PDB entry 7E4I | electron microscopy, 3.05 A resolution | chains A and D of the 6 polymer chains in the assembly

Chain A:
Name: Sorting assembly machinery 50 kDa subunit
From: Saccharomyces cerevisiae S288c
UniProt: P53969 (SAM50_YEAST); numbering as in UniProt (aligned over 2-484)
Chain sequence (485 residues; row label = number of the first residue in the row; numbering starts at 0):
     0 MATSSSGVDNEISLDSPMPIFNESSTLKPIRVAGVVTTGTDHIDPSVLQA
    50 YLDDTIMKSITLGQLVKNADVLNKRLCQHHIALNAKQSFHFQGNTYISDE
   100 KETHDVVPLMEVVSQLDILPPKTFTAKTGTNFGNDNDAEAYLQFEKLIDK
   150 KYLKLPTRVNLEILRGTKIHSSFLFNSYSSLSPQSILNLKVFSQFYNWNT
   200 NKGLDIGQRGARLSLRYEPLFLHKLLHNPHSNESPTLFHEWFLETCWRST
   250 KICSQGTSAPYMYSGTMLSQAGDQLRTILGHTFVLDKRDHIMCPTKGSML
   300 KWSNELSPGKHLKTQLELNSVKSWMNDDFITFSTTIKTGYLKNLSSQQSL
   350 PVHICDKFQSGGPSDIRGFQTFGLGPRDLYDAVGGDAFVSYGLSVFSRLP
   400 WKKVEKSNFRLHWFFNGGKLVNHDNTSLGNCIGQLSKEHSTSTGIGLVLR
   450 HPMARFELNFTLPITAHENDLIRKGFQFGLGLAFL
Disordered / not traced: 0-24, 92-107, 226-230
Differences from the reference sequence: initiating methionine (0); expression tag (1)

Chain D:
Name: Mitochondrial import receptor subunit TOM40
From: Saccharomyces cerevisiae S288c
UniProt: P23644 (TOM40_YEAST); numbering as in UniProt (aligned over 2-387)
Chain sequence (406 residues; numbered 0 to 405; the number before each row is that of its first residue; numbering starts at 0):
     0 MASAPTPLAEASQIPTIPALSPLTAKQSKGNFFSSNPISSFVVDTYKQLH
    50 SHRQSLELVNPGTVENLNKEVSRDVFLSQYFFTGLRADLNKAFSMNPAFQ
   100 TSHTFSIGSQALPKYAFSALFANDNLFAQGNIDNDLSVSGRLNYGWDKKN
   150 ISKVNLQISDGQPTMCQLEQDYQASDFSVNVKTLNPSFSEKGEFTGVAVA
   200 SFLQSVTPQLALGLETLYSRTDGSAPGDAGVSYLTRYVSKKQDWIFSGQL
   250 QANGALIASLWRKVAQNVEAGIETTLQAGMVPITDPLMGTPIGIQPTVEG
   300 STTIGAKYEYRQSVYRGTLDSNGKVACFLERKVLPTLSVLFCGEIDHFKN
   350 DTKIGCGLQFETAGNQELLMLQQGLDADGNPLQALPQLLESAGKPIPNPL
   400 LGLDST
Disordered / not traced: 0-48, 277-294, 374-405
Differences from the reference sequence: initiating methionine (0); expression tag (1, 388-405)

Chain A / chain D interface:
Pairs across the interface - 10 pairs, chain A then chain D:
  Thr127(A) with Lys90(D), hydrogen bond (backbone-side chain); His102(D), hydrogen bond
  Gly128(A) with His102(D)
  Thr129(A) with His102(D); Phe116(D)
  Ala139(A) with His102(D); Tyr114(D)
  Leu141(A) with Leu88(D), hydrophobic
  Arg164(A) with Phe104(D)
  Thr166(A) with Leu135(D)
Also at the interface, not in a pair above, chain A (8 interface residues in all): Tyr140

Overview:
8 residues of chain A face 7 of chain D across their interface; the contacts include 2 hydrogen bonds. Among
the polar pairs are Thr127(A)-Lys90(D) and Thr127(A)-His102(D).
Here chain A is Sorting assembly machinery 50 kDa subunit and chain D is Mitochondrial import receptor subunit
TOM40, both from Saccharomyces cerevisiae S288c. Entry 7E4I (Cryo-EM structure of the yeast mitochondrial
SAM-Tom40/Tom5/Tom6 complex at 3.0 angstrom) was determined by electron microscopy (same publication as 7E4H).
